Entry 8VB2 (electron microscopy, 3.32 A resolution); this record covers chains I and S of the 20 polymer chains in the assembly.

[Chain I]
Molecule: Octameric ejection protein (gp49)
Source organism: Pectobacterium phage PhiM1
UniProt: A0A1P7WFW2 (A0A1P7WFW2_9CAUD); numbering as in UniProt (aligned over 1-904)
Chain sequence (904 residues; numbered 1 to 904; the number before each row is that of its first residue):
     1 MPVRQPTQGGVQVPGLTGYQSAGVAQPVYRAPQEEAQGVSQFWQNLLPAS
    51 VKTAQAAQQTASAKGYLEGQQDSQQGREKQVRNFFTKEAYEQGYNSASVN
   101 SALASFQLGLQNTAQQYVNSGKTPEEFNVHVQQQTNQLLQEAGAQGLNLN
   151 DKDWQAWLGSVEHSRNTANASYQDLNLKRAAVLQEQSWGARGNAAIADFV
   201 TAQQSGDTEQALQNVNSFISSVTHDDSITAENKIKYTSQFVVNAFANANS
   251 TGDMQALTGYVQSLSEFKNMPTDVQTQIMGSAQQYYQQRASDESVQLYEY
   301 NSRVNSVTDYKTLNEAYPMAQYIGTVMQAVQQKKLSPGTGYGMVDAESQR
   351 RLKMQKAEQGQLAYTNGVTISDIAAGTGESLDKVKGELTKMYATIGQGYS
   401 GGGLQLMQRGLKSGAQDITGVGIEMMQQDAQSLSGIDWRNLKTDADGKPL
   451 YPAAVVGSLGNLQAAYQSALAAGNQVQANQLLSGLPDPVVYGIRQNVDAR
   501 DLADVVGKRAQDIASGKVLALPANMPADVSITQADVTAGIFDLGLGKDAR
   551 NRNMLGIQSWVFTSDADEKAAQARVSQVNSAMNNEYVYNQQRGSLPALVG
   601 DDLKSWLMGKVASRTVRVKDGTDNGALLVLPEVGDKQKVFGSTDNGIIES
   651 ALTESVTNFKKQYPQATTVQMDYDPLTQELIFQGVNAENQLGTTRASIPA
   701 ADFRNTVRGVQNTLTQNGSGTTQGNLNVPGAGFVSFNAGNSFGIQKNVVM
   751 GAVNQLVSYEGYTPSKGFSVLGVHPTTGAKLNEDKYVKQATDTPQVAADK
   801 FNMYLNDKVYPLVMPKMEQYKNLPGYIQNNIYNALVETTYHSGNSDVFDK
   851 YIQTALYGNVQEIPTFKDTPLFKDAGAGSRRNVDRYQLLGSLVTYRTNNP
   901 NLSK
Not modelled in the structure: 1-48, 772-782, 904

[Chain S]
Molecule: Ejection protein 3 (gp50)
Source organism: Pectobacterium phage PhiM1
UniProt: A0A1P7WFW4 (A0A1P7WFW4_9CAUD); residue numbers follow UniProt; this construct covers 1-204
Chain sequence (204 residues; numbered 1 to 204; the number before each row is that of its first residue):
     1 MIWMFAAAAAQMIQGGLQYAQDAKNQRRQNKADQKYNEAVRSASARQITE
    51 INTQRSVSRAQTAQALDAARRQGAGESSARNLQAAATDTMGASVEQNLQE
   101 VGVQLAAAEGNLMQNAELTELSLDSSVMNTVDQARNSIRELSNPLGTDWA
   151 ATGSAVGQIGTSMVANKLGGQGWFGGNSGTQQPAPISQAAPPTRSNNLST
   201 RLNV
Not modelled in the structure: 30, 56-92, 141-145, 169-204

[Chain I / chain S interface]
Residue-residue contacts - 6 pairs, chain I then chain S:
  Arg350(I) - Trp3(S)
  Met354(I) - Trp3(S)  hydrophobic
  Ala357(I) - Trp3(S)  hydrophobic
  Gln361(I) - Met4(S)
  Glu387(I) - Met1(S)  hydrogen bond (side chain-backbone)
  Lys390(I) - Phe5(S)
Interface residues without a listed pair, chain I (14 interface residues in all): Thr308, Lys353, Gly360, Tyr364, Thr377, Glu379, Met391, Thr394
Interface residues without a listed pair, chain S (7 interface residues in all): Ala6, Ala7, Ala8

[In short]
14 residues of chain I and 7 residues of chain S are in contact, with 1 hydrogen bond. The hydrogen-bonded
pair is Glu387(I)-Met1(S).
Chain I is Octameric ejection protein (gp49) and chain S is Ejection protein 3 (gp50), both from
Pectobacterium phage PhiM1; the structure, C4 pre-infection ejectosome of the mature bacteriophage PhiM1
particle, was determined by electron microscopy (same publication as 8VB0, 8VB4 and 8VBX).
